Entry 9BU7 (electron microscopy, 3.64 A resolution); this record covers chains E and F of the 9 polymer chains in the assembly.

Chain E (and F):
Molecule: Protein Rep68
Source organism: adeno-associated virus 2
Notes: EC 3.6.4.12; chain F of this document is another copy of the same molecule, construct and numbering; everything in this record applies to it too
Reference sequence: P03132 (REP68_AAV2S); numbering as in UniProt (aligned over 2-490)
Sequence (491 residues; numbered 0 to 490; the number before each row is that of its first residue; numbering starts at 0):
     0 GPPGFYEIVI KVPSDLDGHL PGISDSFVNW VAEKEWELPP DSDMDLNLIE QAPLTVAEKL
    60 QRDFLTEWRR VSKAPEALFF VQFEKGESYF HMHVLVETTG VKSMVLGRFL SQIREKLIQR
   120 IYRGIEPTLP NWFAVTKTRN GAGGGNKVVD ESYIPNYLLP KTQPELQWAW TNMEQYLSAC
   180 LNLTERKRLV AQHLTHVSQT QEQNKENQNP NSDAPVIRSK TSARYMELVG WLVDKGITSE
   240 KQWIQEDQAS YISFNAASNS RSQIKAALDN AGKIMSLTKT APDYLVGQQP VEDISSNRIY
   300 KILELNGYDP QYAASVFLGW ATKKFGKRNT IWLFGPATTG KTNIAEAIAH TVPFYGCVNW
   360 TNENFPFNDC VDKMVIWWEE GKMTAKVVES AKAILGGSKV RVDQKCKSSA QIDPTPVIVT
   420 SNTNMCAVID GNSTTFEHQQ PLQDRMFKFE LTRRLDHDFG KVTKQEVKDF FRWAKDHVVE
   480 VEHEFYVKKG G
Disordered / not traced: 0-213 (chain F: 0-212, 429-434, 490)
Construct notes: expression tag (0-1); conflict S151 (Cys in P03132)
Ion coordination: Mg2+: T341, E378
Small-molecule neighbours: ATP-gamma-S (AGS; phosphothiophosphoric acid-adenylate ester): G334, P335, A336, T337, T338, G339, K340, T341, N342, E378, E379, N421, L454, D455, H456, D457, F458, G459, K460
UniProt features mapped onto this chain:
  - motif: H90 to H92 (RCR-2), Y156 to K160 (RCR-3)
  - active site: Y156 (For nuclease activity)
  - binding site (a divalent metal cation): E83, H90, H92
  - binding site (ATP): G334 to T341
What the authors report for this chain:
  - self-association interface (contacts with another copy of this molecule); pairs are residue here / residue on that copy: H456-H482 (pi stacking), A213, R223, L227, W230, F253
  - binding site for ATP-gamma-S: T337, T338, K340, T341, N342, R444, D455
  - Mg2+ coordination: E378
  - mutagenesis - F364A: decreased catalytic activity on trs nicking
  - mutagenesis - F364A: abolished catalytic activity (helicase activity)

Interface between chain E and chain F:
Pairs across the interface (54; chain E residue first):
  R223(E) with P214(F)
  W230(E) with A213(F)
  E239(E) with K272(F), salt bridge
  I243(E) with K272(F); L276(F), hydrophobic
  D246(E) with A213(F)
  Q247(E) with I273(F)
  A248(E) with V215(F), hydrophobic
  S249(E) with A213(F); P214(F)
  Y250(E) with N269(F); K272(F), hydrogen bond
  I251(E) with Y224(F), hydrophobic; M225(F), hydrophobic; I273(F), hydrophobic
  S252(E) with V215(F); I216(F), hydrogen bond (side chain-backbone); M225(F)
  F253(E) with P214(F); I216(F), hydrophobic
  N254(E) with A265(F); N269(F)
  A255(E) with S221(F); Y224(F), hydrophobic
  A336(E) with Q439(F); P440(F), hydrophobic
  T337(E) with K326(F); D443(F)
  T341(E) with S397(F)
  E345(E) with K398(F), hydrogen bond (side chain-backbone)
  H349(E) with K398(F); Q410(F), hydrogen bond
  Y354(E) with K398(F); R400(F)
  N358(E) with D402(F)
  W359(E) with S389(F); R400(F)
  T360(E) with N363(F), hydrogen bond (side chain-backbone); K385(F); D402(F), hydrogen bond
  N361(E) with F364(F)
  D368(E) with R400(F), salt bridge; S408(F)
  W376(E) with K398(F); V399(F), hydrophobic
  E378(E) with V399(F)
  E379(E) with E388(F); K391(F), salt bridge
  K381(E) with E388(F)
  K404(E) with K406(F)
  N421(E) with K391(F)
  R453(E) with Q439(F); D443(F), salt bridge
  H456(E) with H482(F)
Also at the interface, not in a pair above, chain E (41 interface residues in all): E226, L227, K240, Q244, C356, E362, G380, K460
Also at the interface, not in a pair above, chain F (38 interface residues in all): T220, V228, E362, P365, A392, V401, Q403

Summary:
41 residues of chain E face 38 of chain F across their interface, with 6 hydrogen bonds and 4 salt bridges.
Polar pairs include E239(E)-K272(F), D368(E)-R400(F) and E379(E)-K391(F). The paper reports a binding site for
ATP-gamma-S at T337(E), T338(E) and K340(E) among others; F364A of chain E reduces catalytic activity on trs
nicking.
Chain E and chain F are both Protein Rep68 (adeno-associated virus 2); the structure, Cryo-EM Structure of
AAV2 Rep68 bound to integration site AAVS1: Insights into the mechanism of DNA ..., was determined by electron
microscopy together with 9BC5 from the same study.
